PDB entry 2IED | X-ray diffraction, 2.14 A resolution | chains A and B of the 4 polymer chains in the assembly

[Chain A (and B)]
Name: Enoyl-[acyl-carrier-protein] reductase [NADH]
Organism: Mycobacterium tuberculosis
Notes: EC 1.3.1.9; chain B of this document is another copy of the same molecule, construct and numbering; everything in this record applies to it too
Reference sequence: P0A5Y6 (INHA_MYCTU); numbering as in UniProt (aligned over 2-269)
Sequence (268 residues; numbered 2 to 269; the number before each row is that of its first residue):
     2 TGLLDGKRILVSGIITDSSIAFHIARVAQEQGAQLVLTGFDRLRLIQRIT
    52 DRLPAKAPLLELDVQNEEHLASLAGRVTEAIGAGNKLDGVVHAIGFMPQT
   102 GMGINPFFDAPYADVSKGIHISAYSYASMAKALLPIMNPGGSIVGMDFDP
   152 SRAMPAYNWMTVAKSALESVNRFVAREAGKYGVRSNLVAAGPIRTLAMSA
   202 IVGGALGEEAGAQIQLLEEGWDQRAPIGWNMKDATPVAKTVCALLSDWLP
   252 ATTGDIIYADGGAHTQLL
Sequence notes: engineered mutation Ala94 (Ser in P0A5Y6)

[Chain A / chain B interface]
Pairs across the interface (78):
  Phe108(A) - Ala128(B)  hydrophobic
  Phe108(A) - Phe174(B)  hydrophobic
  Phe108(A) - Val175(B)
  Phe108(A) - Glu178(B)
  Phe109(A) - Ala128(B)
  Phe109(A) - Ala131(B)  hydrophobic
  Phe109(A) - Lys132(B)
  Phe109(A) - Leu135(B)  hydrophobic
  Phe109(A) - Glu178(B)
  Ala111(A) - Tyr125(B)  hydrogen bond (backbone-side chain)
  Pro112(A) - Tyr125(B)
  Tyr113(A) - Ser117(B)  hydrogen bond (side chain-backbone)
  Tyr113(A) - Ile120(B)
  Tyr113(A) - His121(B)  hydrogen bond (side chain-backbone)
  Tyr113(A) - Tyr125(B)  hydrogen bond (backbone-side chain)
  Val116(A) - Tyr125(B)  hydrophobic
  Ser117(A) - Tyr113(B)  hydrogen bond (backbone-side chain)
  Ser117(A) - Ser117(B)  hydrogen bond
  Ile120(A) - Tyr113(B)
  Ile120(A) - Ile120(B)  hydrophobic
  His121(A) - Tyr113(B)  hydrogen bond (backbone-side chain)
  Tyr125(A) - Ala111(B)  hydrogen bond (side chain-backbone)
  Tyr125(A) - Pro112(B)
  Tyr125(A) - Tyr113(B)  hydrogen bond (side chain-backbone)
  Tyr125(A) - Val116(B)  hydrophobic
  Tyr125(A) - Trp160(B)  hydrophobic
  Ala128(A) - Phe108(B)  hydrophobic
  Ala128(A) - Phe109(B)
  Ala128(A) - Trp160(B)  hydrophobic
  Ala131(A) - Phe109(B)  hydrophobic
  Lys132(A) - Phe109(B)  hydrogen bond (side chain-backbone)
  Lys132(A) - Asp110(B)  salt bridge
  Leu135(A) - Phe109(B)  hydrophobic
  Pro151(A) - Ser170(B)
  Pro151(A) - Arg173(B)  hydrogen bond (backbone-side chain)
  Ser152(A) - Arg173(B)  hydrogen bond (backbone-side chain)
  Arg153(A) - Arg173(B)
  Ala154(A) - Arg173(B)
  Ala154(A) - Phe174(B)  hydrophobic
  Ala154(A) - Arg177(B)
  Met155(A) - Phe174(B)
  Met155(A) - Arg177(B)
  Pro156(A) - Arg177(B)
  Asn159(A) - Phe174(B)
  Trp160(A) - Tyr125(B)  hydrophobic
  Trp160(A) - Ala128(B)  hydrophobic
  Trp160(A) - Val171(B)  hydrophobic
  Thr162(A) - Ser170(B)
  Thr162(A) - Phe174(B)
  Val163(A) - Ala167(B)
  Val163(A) - Ser170(B)
  Val163(A) - Val171(B)  hydrophobic
  Ser166(A) - Ser166(B)
  Ser166(A) - Ser170(B)  hydrogen bond
  Ser166(A) - Arg173(B)
  Ala167(A) - Val163(B)
  Ser170(A) - Pro151(B)
  Ser170(A) - Thr162(B)
  Ser170(A) - Val163(B)
  Ser170(A) - Ser166(B)  hydrogen bond
  Val171(A) - Trp160(B)  hydrophobic
  Val171(A) - Val163(B)  hydrophobic
  Arg173(A) - Pro151(B)  hydrogen bond (side chain-backbone)
  Arg173(A) - Ser152(B)  hydrogen bond (side chain-backbone)
  Arg173(A) - Arg153(B)
  Arg173(A) - Ala154(B)
  Arg173(A) - Ser166(B)
  Phe174(A) - Phe108(B)  hydrophobic
  Phe174(A) - Ala154(B)  hydrophobic
  Phe174(A) - Met155(B)
  Phe174(A) - Asn159(B)
  Phe174(A) - Thr162(B)
  Val175(A) - Phe108(B)  hydrophobic
  Val175(A) - Phe109(B)  hydrophobic
  Arg177(A) - Ala154(B)  hydrogen bond (side chain-backbone)
  Arg177(A) - Met155(B)
  Arg177(A) - Pro156(B)
  Glu178(A) - Phe109(B)
Interface residues without a listed pair, chain A (34 interface residues in all): Asp110
Interface residues without a listed pair, chain B (35 interface residues in all): Lys118

[Summary]
Chain A and chain B form an interface of 34 and 35 residues respectively, with 17 hydrogen bonds and 1 salt
bridge. Polar pairs include Lys132(A)-Asp110(B), Ala111(A)-Tyr125(B) and Tyr113(A)-Ser117(B).
Chain A and chain B are both Enoyl-[acyl-carrier-protein] reductase [NADH] (Mycobacterium tuberculosis); the
structure, CRYSTAL STRUCTURE of ISONIAZID-RESISTANT S94A ENOYL-ACP(COA) REDUCTASE MUTANT ENZYME FROM
MYCOBACTERIUM TUBERCULOSIS UNCOMPLEXED, was determined by X-ray diffraction, deposited together with 2IDZ,
2IE0 and 2IEB.
